3V9R - chains A and C of the 4 polymer chains in the assembly; structure by X-ray diffraction, 2.40 A resolution.

== Chain A (and C) ==
Molecule: Uncharacterized protein YOL086W-A
Organism: Saccharomyces cerevisiae
Notes: chain C of this document is another copy of the same molecule, construct and numbering; everything in this record applies to it too
UniProtKB: Q3E835 (YO086_YEAST); numbering as in UniProt (aligned over 1-90)
Amino-acid sequence (90 residues; each row starts with the number of its first residue):
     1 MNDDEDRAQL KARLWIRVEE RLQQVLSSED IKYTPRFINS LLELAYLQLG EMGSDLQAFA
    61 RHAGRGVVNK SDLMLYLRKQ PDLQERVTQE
Unresolved in the structure: 1, 90 (chain C: 1-2, 90)
Modified / non-standard residues: Mse1 (selenomethionine); Mse52 (selenomethionine; parent Met); Mse74 (selenomethionine; parent Met)
What the authors report for this chain:
  - contacts within the chain: Arg65-Asp72 (salt bridge)
  - self-association interface (contacts with another copy of this molecule); pairs are residue here / residue on that copy: Ser54-Arg78 (hydrogen bond), Asp55-Arg78 (salt bridge), Asp55-Lys79 (salt bridge), Phe59-His62, His62-Asp72 (hydrogen bond), Lys79-Glu51 (salt bridge), Glu51, Ala63, Leu75
  - mutagenesis - D55A, R78A, R78A/K79A, K79A: unchanged growth in response to MMS
  - mutagenesis - D55A/H62A, F59A/L75A, H62A/R78A/K79A: decreased binding to Uncharacterized protein YOL086W-A (chain A)
  - mutagenesis - D55A/H62A, F59A/L75A, F59E, F59K, H62A/R78A/K79A, L75K: decreased growth in response to MMS
  - mutagenesis - F59A, L75A: unchanged growth with Uncharacterized protein YOL086W-A (chain A)

== How chain A and chain C interact ==
Pairs across the interface (24; chain A residue first):
  Ser54(A) with Arg78(C), hydrogen bond
  Asp55(A) with Arg78(C), salt bridge; Lys79(C), salt bridge
  Ala58(A) with Leu75(C), hydrophobic; Arg78(C)
  Phe59(A) with Phe59(C), hydrophobic; His62(C), hydrogen bond (backbone-side chain); Leu75(C), hydrophobic
  His62(A) with Phe59(C), hydrogen bond (side chain-backbone); Ala63(C); Arg65(C), hydrogen bond; Ser71(C); Asp72(C), salt bridge; Leu75(C)
  Ala63(A) with His62(C)
  Arg65(A) with His62(C)
  Ser71(A) with His62(C)
  Asp72(A) with His62(C), salt bridge
  Leu75(A) with Phe59(C), hydrophobic; His62(C)
  Arg78(A) with Asp55(C), salt bridge; Phe59(C)
  Lys79(A) with Glu51(C), salt bridge; Asp55(C), salt bridge
Interface residues without a listed pair, chain A (13 interface residues in all): Ala60
Interface residues without a listed pair, chain C (13 interface residues in all): Ala58, Ala60

== Summary ==
The chain A/chain C interface involves 13 residues from each chain; the contacts include 4 hydrogen bonds and
7 salt bridges. Polar contacts include Asp55(A)-Arg78(C), Asp55(A)-Lys79(C) and His62(A)-Asp72(C). The paper
reports that D55A/H62A, F59A/L75A and F59E of chain A, among others, reduce growth in response to MMS; a
self-association interface involving Glu51(A), Ser54(A) and Asp55(A) among others; 12 substitutions were
tested in all.
Both chains are Uncharacterized protein YOL086W-A (Saccharomyces cerevisiae). Entry 3V9R (Crystal structure of
Saccharomyces cerevisiae MHF complex) was determined by X-ray diffraction.
